9GCO - chains A and B of the 3 polymer chains in the assembly; structure by X-ray diffraction, 2.00 A resolution.

Chain A:
Protein: Thioredoxin
Source organism: Xenorhabdus bovienii SS-2004
Reference sequence: D3V6L5 (D3V6L5_XENBS); residues 4-115 here correspond to UniProt positions 2-113 (UniProt number = residue number - 2)
Sequence (115 residues; row label = number of the first residue in the row):
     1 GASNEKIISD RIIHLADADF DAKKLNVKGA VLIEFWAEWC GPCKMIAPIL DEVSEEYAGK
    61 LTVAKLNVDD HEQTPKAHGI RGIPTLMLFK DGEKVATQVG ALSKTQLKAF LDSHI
Not modelled in the structure: 1-7
Differences from the reference sequence: expression tag (1-3)
Bound ions: Ca2+ site 1: E72 (shared with 2 residues of chain C); Ca2+ site 2: D112 (shared with 1 residue of chain F)

Chain B:
Protein: Toxin TreX
Source organism: Xenorhabdus bovienii SS-2004
Reference sequence: D3UXR3 (D3UXR3_XENBS); residues 2-140 here correspond to UniProt positions 1380-1518 (UniProt number = residue number + 1378)
Sequence (140 residues; row label = number of the first residue in the row):
     1 MAGGIGNKGD YIITYRGDTR SFTEIFDKGF ETLGPSKDLY KHALDNRAPP SDFVSTTIDP
    61 TKTISFATKY GQKSGYMYTM KTNHGIDVNK ALGARSPFAA EAEIAMPGGV RAEDILGARA
   121 VNADGEMWDY TILNPKRYGK
Not modelled in the structure: 1-8, 139-140
Differences from the reference sequence: initiating methionine (1)
Bound ions: Ca2+: D10, Y11

Chain A / chain B interface:
Contacting residue pairs - 22 pairs, chain A then chain B:
  W39(A) - T79(B)
  W39(A) - L116(B)  hydrophobic
  W39(A) - T131(B)
  W39(A) - L133(B)  hydrophobic
  W39(A) - Y138(B)
  C40(A) - T131(B)  hydrogen bond
  P42(A) - R119(B)
  P42(A) - D129(B)
  P42(A) - Y130(B)  hydrophobic
  P42(A) - T131(B)
  M45(A) - D129(B)
  V68(A) - Y138(B)
  D69(A) - Y138(B)  hydrogen bond
  K76(A) - Y138(B)  hydrogen bond (side chain-backbone)
  R81(A) - I132(B)
  R81(A) - L133(B)  hydrogen bond (backbone-backbone)
  G82(A) - T131(B)
  I83(A) - Y130(B)
  I83(A) - T131(B)  hydrogen bond (backbone-backbone)
  I83(A) - L133(B)  hydrophobic
  G100(A) - D129(B)
  A101(A) - D129(B)  hydrogen bond (backbone-backbone)
Also at the interface, not in a pair above, chain A (16 interface residues in all): G41, I80, P84, V99
Also at the interface, not in a pair above, chain B (13 interface residues in all): I13, Y15, G117, W128

Overview:
The interface between chain A and chain B involves 16 residues on one side and 13 on the other; the contacts
include 6 hydrogen bonds. Polar contacts include C40(A)-T131(B), D69(A)-Y138(B) and K76(A)-Y138(B). D10(B) and
Y11(B) coordinate Ca2+.
Chain A is Thioredoxin and chain B is Toxin TreX, both from Xenorhabdus bovienii SS-2004; the structure,
Xenorhabdus bovienii Thioredoxin complex with Rhs toxin TreX and immunity protein TriX, was determined by
X-ray diffraction (same publication as 8S2M and 8S2N).
